Entry 8Z3Q (electron microscopy, 2.76 A resolution); this record covers chains B and S of the 5 polymer chains in the assembly.

# Chain B
Protein: Guanine nucleotide-binding protein G(I)/G(S)/G(T) subunit beta-1
From: Homo sapiens
UniProt: P62873 (GBB1_HUMAN); numbering as in UniProt (aligned over 2-340)
Sequence (377 residues; each row starts with the number of its first residue; numbers below 1 keep their minus sign (Met-10 is residue -10)):
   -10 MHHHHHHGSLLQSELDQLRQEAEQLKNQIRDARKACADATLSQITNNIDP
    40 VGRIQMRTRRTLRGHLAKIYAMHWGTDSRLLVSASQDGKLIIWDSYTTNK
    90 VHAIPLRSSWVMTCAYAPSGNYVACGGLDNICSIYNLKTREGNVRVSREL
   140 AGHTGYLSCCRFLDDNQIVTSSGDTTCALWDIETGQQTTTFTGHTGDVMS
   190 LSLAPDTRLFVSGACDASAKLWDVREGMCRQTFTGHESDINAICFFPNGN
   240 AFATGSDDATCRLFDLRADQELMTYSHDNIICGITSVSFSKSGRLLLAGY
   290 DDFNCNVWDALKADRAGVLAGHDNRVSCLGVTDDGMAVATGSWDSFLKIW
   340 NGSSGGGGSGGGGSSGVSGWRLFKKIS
Disordered / not traced: -10 to 2, 341-366
Construct notes: initiating methionine (-10); expression tag (-9 to 1, 341-366)
Swiss-Prot annotation at these positions:
  - modified residue: Ser2 (N-acetylserine), His266 (Phosphohistidine)
  - natural variant: Leu30 (L30F: In MRD42; uncertain significance), Arg52 (R52G: In MRD42), Gly64 (G64V: In MRD42), Asp76 (D76E: In MRD42; D76G: In MRD42), Gly77 (G77S: In MRD42), Lys78 (K78R: In MRD42), Ile80 (I80N: In MRD42; I80T: In MRD42), His91 (H91R: In MRD42; uncertain significance), Ala92 (A92T: In MRD42), Pro94 (P94S: In MRD42), Leu95 (L95P: In MRD42), Arg96 (R96L: In MRD42), 5 further natural variant entries in UniProt

# Chain S
Protein: scFv16
From: synthetic construct
Notes: antibody fragment or engineered binder
Sequence (285 residues; numbered -36 to 247 plus 14 insertion-coded residues; 13 numbers in that range are skipped by the numbering (no residue carries them; nothing is unmodelled there); the number before each row is that of its first residue; a row labelled like 121A-121N holds insertion residues (121A, then the next letters in order); numbers below 1 keep their minus sign (Met-36 is residue -36)):
   -36 MLLVNQSHQGFNKEHTSKMVSAIVLYVLLAAAAHSAFAVQLVESGGGLVQ
    14 PGGSRKLSCSASGFAFSSFGMHWVRQAPEKGLEWVAYISSGSGTIYYADT
    64 VKGRFTISRDDPKNTLFLQMTSLRSEDTAMYYCVRSIYYYGSSPFDFWGQ
   114 GTTLTVSA
121A-121N GGGGSGGGGSGGGG
   135 SADIVMTQATSSVPVTPGESVSISCRSSKSLLHSNGNTYLYWFLQRPGQS
   185 PQLLIYRMSNLASGVPDRFSGSGSGTAFTLTISRLEAEDVGVYYCMQHLE
   235 YPLTFGAGTKLEL
Disordered / not traced: -36 to 1, 121A-121N, 247
Disulfide bonds: Cys22-Cys96

# How chain B and chain S interact
Contacting residue pairs (7):
  Asp66(B) - Tyr103(S)
  Arg68(B) - Tyr103(S)
  Val90(B) - Tyr102(S)  hydrophobic
  Arg129(B) - Arg98(S)  hydrogen bond (backbone-side chain)
  Glu130(B) - Gly26(S)
  Glu130(B) - Phe27(S)
  Gly131(B) - Phe32(S)
Also at the interface, not in a pair above, chain B (8 interface residues in all): Leu69, His91
Also at the interface, not in a pair above, chain S (9 interface residues in all): Val2, Ala28, Ser31

# Summary
8 residues of chain B face 9 of chain S across their interface, with 1 hydrogen bond. The hydrogen-bonded pair
is Arg129(B)-Arg98(S).
Chain B is Guanine nucleotide-binding protein G(I)/G(S)/G(T) subunit beta-1 (Homo sapiens) and chain S is
scFv16 (synthetic construct); the structure, Cryo-EM structure of the hGPR4-Gs complex in pH7.6, was
determined by electron microscopy.
